PDB entry 6JEY | X-ray diffraction, 2.20 A resolution | chain A

== Chain A ==
Name: Peroxisome proliferator-activated receptor gamma
From: Homo sapiens
UniProtKB: P37231 (PPARG_HUMAN); residues 204-477 here correspond to UniProt positions 232-505 (UniProt number = residue number + 28)
Chain sequence (276 residues; numbered 202 to 477; the number before each row is that of its first residue):
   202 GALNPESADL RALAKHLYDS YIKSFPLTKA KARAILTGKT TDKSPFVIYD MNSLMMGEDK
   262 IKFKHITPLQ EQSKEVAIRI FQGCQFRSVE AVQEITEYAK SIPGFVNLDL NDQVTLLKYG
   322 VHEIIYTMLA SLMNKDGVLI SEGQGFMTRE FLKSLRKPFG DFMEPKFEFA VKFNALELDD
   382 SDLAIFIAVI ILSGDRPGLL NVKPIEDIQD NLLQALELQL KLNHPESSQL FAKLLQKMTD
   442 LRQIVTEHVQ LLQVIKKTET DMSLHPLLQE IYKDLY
Disordered / not traced: 202-206, 241, 264-274, 476-477
Differences from the reference sequence: expression tag (202-203)
Small-molecule neighbours:
  - EJL ((9Z,12Z,15Z,18Z,21Z)-5-oxidanylidenetetracosa-9,12,15,18,21-pentaen-6-ynoic acid), molecule 1: F226, P227, L228, C285, R288, S289, E291, E295, I326, Y327, M329, L330, L333, I341, S342, E343, G344
  - EJL, molecule 2: I281, F282, G284, C285, Q286, R288, S289, Y327, L330, V339, L340, I341, S342, M348, L353, F363, M364, K367, H449, L453, L469, Y473
Curated features (UniProtKB/Swiss-Prot):
  - motif: P467 to D475 (9aaTAD)
  - binding site (rosiglitazone): Q286 to S289, H323, H449, Y473
  - cross-link: K224 (Glycyl lysine isopeptide (Lys-Gly) (interchain with G-Cter in ubiquitin))

== In short ==
Ligands of chain A: compound EJL. From UniProt: 7 rosiglitazone-binding residues.
Chain A is Peroxisome proliferator-activated receptor gamma (Homo sapiens); the structure, Covalent bond
formation between ynone moiety of synthetic fatty acid and hPPARg-LBD, was determined by X-ray diffraction
together with 6JEZ and 6JF0 from the same study.
